7RIQ - chains T and A of the 13 polymer chains in the assembly; structure by X-ray diffraction, 3.00 A resolution.

[Chain T]
Molecule: Template strand DNA
Sequence (30 nucleotides; row label = number of the first residue in the row; numbering starts at 0):
     0 CCCTTCTCTCTGGTCATGAGCCTCTCGATG
Disordered / not traced: 0, 29

[Chain A]
Name: DNA-directed RNA polymerase II subunit RPB1
From: Saccharomyces cerevisiae (strain ATCC 204508 / S288c)
Notes: EC 2.7.7.6
UniProtKB: P04050 (RPB1_YEAST); numbering as in UniProt (aligned over 1-1733)
Chain sequence (1733 residues; numbered 1 to 1733; the number before each row is that of its first residue):
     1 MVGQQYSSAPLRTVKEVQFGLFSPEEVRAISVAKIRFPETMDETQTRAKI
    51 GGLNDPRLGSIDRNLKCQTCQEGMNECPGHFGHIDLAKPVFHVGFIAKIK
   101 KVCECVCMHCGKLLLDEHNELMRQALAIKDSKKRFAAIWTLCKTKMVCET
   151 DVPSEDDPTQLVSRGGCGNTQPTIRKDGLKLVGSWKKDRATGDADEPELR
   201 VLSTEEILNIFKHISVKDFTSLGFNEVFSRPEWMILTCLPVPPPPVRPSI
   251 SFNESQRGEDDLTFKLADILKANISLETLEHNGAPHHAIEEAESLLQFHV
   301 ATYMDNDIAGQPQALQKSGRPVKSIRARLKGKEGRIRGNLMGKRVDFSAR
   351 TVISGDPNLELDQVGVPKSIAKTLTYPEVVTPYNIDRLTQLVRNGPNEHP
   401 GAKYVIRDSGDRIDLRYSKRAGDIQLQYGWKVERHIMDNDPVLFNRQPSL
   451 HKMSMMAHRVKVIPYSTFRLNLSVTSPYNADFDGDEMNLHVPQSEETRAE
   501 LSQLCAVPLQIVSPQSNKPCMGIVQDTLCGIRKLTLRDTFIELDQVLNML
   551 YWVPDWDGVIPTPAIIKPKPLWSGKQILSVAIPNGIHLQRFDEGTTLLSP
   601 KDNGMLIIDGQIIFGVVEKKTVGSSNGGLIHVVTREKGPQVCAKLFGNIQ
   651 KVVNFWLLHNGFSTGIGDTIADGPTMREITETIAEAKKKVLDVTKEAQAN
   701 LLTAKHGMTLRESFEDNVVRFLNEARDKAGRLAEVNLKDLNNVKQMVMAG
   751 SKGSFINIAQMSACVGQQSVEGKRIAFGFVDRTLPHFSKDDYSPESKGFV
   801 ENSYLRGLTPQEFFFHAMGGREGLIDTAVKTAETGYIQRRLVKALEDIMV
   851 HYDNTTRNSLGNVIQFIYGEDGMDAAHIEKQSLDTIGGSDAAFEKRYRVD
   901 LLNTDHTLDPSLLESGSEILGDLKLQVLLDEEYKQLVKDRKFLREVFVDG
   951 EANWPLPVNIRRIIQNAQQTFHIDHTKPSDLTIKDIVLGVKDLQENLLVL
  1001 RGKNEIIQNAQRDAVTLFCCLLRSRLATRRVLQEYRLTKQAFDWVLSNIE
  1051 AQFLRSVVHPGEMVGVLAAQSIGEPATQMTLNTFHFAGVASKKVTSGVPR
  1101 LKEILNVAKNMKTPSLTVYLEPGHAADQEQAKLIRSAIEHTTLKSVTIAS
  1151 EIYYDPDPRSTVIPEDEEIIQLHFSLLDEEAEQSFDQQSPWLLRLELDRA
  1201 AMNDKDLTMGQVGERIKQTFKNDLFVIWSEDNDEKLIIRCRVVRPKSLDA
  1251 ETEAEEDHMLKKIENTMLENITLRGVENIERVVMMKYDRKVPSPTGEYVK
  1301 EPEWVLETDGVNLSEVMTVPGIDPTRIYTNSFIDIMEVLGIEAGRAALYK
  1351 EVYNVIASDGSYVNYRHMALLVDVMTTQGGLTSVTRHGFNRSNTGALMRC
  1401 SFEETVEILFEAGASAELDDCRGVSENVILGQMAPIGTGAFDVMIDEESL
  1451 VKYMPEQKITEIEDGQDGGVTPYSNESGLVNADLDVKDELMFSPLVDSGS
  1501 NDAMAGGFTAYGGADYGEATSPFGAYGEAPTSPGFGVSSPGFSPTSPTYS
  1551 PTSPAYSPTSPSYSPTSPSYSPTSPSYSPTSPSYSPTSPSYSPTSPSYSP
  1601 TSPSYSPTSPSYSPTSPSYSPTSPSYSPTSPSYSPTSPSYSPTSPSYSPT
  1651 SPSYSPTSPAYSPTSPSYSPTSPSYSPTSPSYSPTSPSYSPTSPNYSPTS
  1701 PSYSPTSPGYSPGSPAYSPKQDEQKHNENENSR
Disordered / not traced: 1-2, 154-160, 187-198, 250-256, 1082-1091, 1177-1187, 1447-1733
Ion coordination: Zn2+ site 1: Cys-67, Cys-70, Cys-77, His-80; Zn2+ site 2: Cys-107, Cys-110, Cys-148; Mg2+: Asp-483 (shared with 1 residue of chain R)
Curated features (UniProtKB/Swiss-Prot):
  - region: Pro-248 to Asp-260 (Lid loop), Asn-306 to Lys-323 (Rudder loop), Pro-810 to Glu-822 (Bridging helix)
  - binding site (Zn(2+)): Cys-67, Cys-70, Cys-77, His-80, Cys-107, Cys-110, Cys-148, Cys-167
  - binding site (Mg(2+)): Asp-481, Asp-483, Asp-485
  - modified residue: Thr-1471 (Phosphothreonine)
  - cross-link (Glycyl lysine isopeptide (Lys-Gly)): Lys-695 (interchain with G-Cter in ubiquitin), Lys-1246 (interchain with G-Cter in ubiquitin), Lys-1350 (interchain with G-Cter in ubiquitin)
  - natural variant: Ser-1653 to Pro-1659 (deletion: In strain: A364A)
  - mutagenesis: Lys-1246 (K1246R: Impairs ubiquitination during transcription stress)

[Interface between chain T and chain A]
Contacting residue pairs (20):
  DT16(T) / Arg-326(A)  salt bridge to the phosphate
  DT16(T) / Arg-1386(A)  hydrogen bond to the base
  DT16(T) / Glu-1404(A)  sugar contact
  DT16(T) / Glu-1407(A)  phosphate contact
  DG17(T) / Lys-330(A)  phosphate contact
  DG17(T) / Tyr-836(A)  phosphate contact
  DG17(T) / Arg-1386(A)  hydrogen bond to the sugar
  DG17(T) / Glu-1403(A)  sugar contact
  DG17(T) / Glu-1404(A)  hydrogen bond to the phosphate
  DA18(T) / Arg-337(A)  salt bridge to the phosphate
  DA18(T) / Tyr-836(A)  sugar contact
  DG19(T) / Lys-332(A)  salt bridge to the phosphate
  DG19(T) / Thr-831(A)  base contact
  DG19(T) / Ala-832(A)  sugar contact
  DG19(T) / Gly-835(A)  sugar contact
  DC20(T) / Lys-332(A)  salt bridge to the phosphate
  DC20(T) / Arg-337(A)  salt bridge to the phosphate
  DC21(T) / Gln-447(A)  sugar contact
  DT22(T) / Arg-344(A)  salt bridge to the phosphate
  DT22(T) / Arg-350(A)  sugar contact
Interface residues without a listed pair, chain T (8 interface residues in all): DA15
Interface residues without a listed pair, chain A (17 interface residues in all): Ala-309, Pro-448

[Summary]
The interface between chain T and chain A involves 8 residues on one side and 17 on the other, with 3 hydrogen
bonds and 6 salt bridges. Among the polar pairs are DT16(T)/Arg-1386(A), DG17(T)/Arg-1386(A) and
DG17(T)/Glu-1404(A).
Here chain T is Template strand DNA and chain A is DNA-directed RNA polymerase II subunit RPB1 (Saccharomyces
cerevisiae (strain ATCC 204508 / S288c)). Entry 7RIQ (RNA polymerase II elongation complex scaffold 1 without
polyamide) was determined by X-ray diffraction, deposited together with 7RIM, 7RIP, 7RIW, 7RIX and 7RIY.
